6R68 - chains A and B; structure by X-ray diffraction, 1.45 A resolution.

== Chain A (and B) ==
Molecule: Transthyretin
Source organism: Homo sapiens
Notes: chain B of this document is another copy of the same molecule, construct and numbering; everything in this record applies to it too
UniProtKB: P02766 (TTHY_HUMAN); residues -19 to 127 here correspond to UniProt positions 1-147 (UniProt number = residue number + 20)
Sequence (147 residues; row label = number of the first residue in the row; numbers below 1 keep their minus sign (Met-19 is residue -19)):
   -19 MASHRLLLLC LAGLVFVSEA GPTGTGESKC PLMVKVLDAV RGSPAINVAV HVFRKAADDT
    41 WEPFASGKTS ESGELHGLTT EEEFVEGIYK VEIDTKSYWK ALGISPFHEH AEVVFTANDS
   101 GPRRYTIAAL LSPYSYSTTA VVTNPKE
Not modelled in the structure: -19 to 9, 126-127 (chain B: -19 to 9, 125-127)
Ligand contacts: JTK ((2R)-2-[4-[3,5-bis(chloranyl)phenyl]-3-fluoranyl-phenyl]propanoic acid): Lys15, Leu17, Glu54, Thr106, Ala108, Ala109, Leu110, Ser117, Thr118, Thr119
Curated features (UniProtKB/Swiss-Prot):
  - binding site (L-thyroxine): Lys15, Glu54, Ser117
  - modified residue: Cys10 (Sulfocysteine), Glu42 (4-carboxyglutamate), Ser52 (Phosphoserine)
  - glycosylation: Asn98 (N-linked (GlcNAc...) asparagine)
Reported in the primary citation:
  - binding site for JTK: Lys15, Leu17, Ala108, Leu110, Thr119

== Chain A / chain B interface ==
Residue-residue contacts (38):
  Ile68(A) - Glu89(B)
  Phe87(A) - Phe95(B)  hydrophobic
  Phe87(A) - Thr96(B)
  Phe87(A) - Tyr105(B)  hydrophobic
  Phe87(A) - Ile107(B)  hydrophobic
  Phe87(A) - Ala120(B)  hydrophobic
  Phe87(A) - Val122(B)  hydrophobic
  His88(A) - Val93(B)
  His88(A) - Val94(B)
  Glu89(A) - Val94(B)  hydrogen bond (backbone-backbone)
  Glu89(A) - Thr96(B)  hydrogen bond
  Glu92(A) - Glu92(B)
  Glu92(A) - Val94(B)
  Glu92(A) - Tyr116(B)  hydrogen bond (backbone-side chain)
  Val93(A) - His88(B)
  Val94(A) - His88(B)
  Val94(A) - Glu89(B)  hydrogen bond (backbone-backbone)
  Val94(A) - His90(B)
  Phe95(A) - Phe87(B)  hydrophobic
  Thr96(A) - Glu89(B)  hydrogen bond
  Tyr105(A) - Phe87(B)  hydrophobic
  Ile107(A) - Phe87(B)  hydrophobic
  Tyr114(A) - Thr119(B)  hydrogen bond (backbone-side chain)
  Tyr114(A) - Ala120(B)  hydrogen bond (backbone-backbone)
  Ser115(A) - Thr118(B)  hydrogen bond (side chain-backbone)
  Ser115(A) - Thr119(B)
  Tyr116(A) - Glu92(B)  hydrogen bond (side chain-backbone)
  Tyr116(A) - Ser117(B)  hydrogen bond (backbone-side chain)
  Tyr116(A) - Thr118(B)  hydrogen bond (backbone-backbone)
  Ser117(A) - Tyr116(B)  hydrogen bond (side chain-backbone)
  Ser117(A) - Ser117(B)  hydrogen bond
  Thr118(A) - Ser115(B)  hydrogen bond (backbone-side chain)
  Thr118(A) - Tyr116(B)  hydrogen bond (backbone-backbone)
  Thr119(A) - Tyr114(B)  hydrogen bond (side chain-backbone)
  Thr119(A) - Ser115(B)
  Ala120(A) - Phe87(B)  hydrophobic
  Ala120(A) - Tyr114(B)  hydrogen bond (backbone-backbone)
  Val122(A) - Phe87(B)  hydrophobic
Other interface residues (no listed pair), chain A (21 interface residues in all): Lys76, His90
Other interface residues (no listed pair), chain B (20 interface residues in all): Ile68

== Overview ==
21 residues of chain A and 20 residues of chain B are in contact; the contacts include 17 hydrogen bonds.
Polar contacts include Glu89(A)-Thr96(B), Glu92(A)-Tyr116(B) and Tyr114(A)-Thr119(B). Bound to chain A:
compound JTK. UniProt lists 3 L-thyroxine-binding residues on chain A. From the paper: a binding site for JTK
at Lys15(A), Leu17(A) and Ala108(A) among others.
Both chains are Transthyretin (Homo sapiens). Entry 6R68 (Crystal structure of transthyretin in complex with
CHF4795, a flurbiprofen analogue) was determined by X-ray diffraction, deposited together with 6R66, 6R67 and
6R6I.
